PDB entry 2HML | X-ray diffraction, 1.80 A resolution | chains A and B

== Chain A ==
Molecule: Naphthalene 1,2-dioxygenase alpha subunit
From: Pseudomonas sp
Notes: EC 1.14.12.12
Reference sequence: P0A111 (NDOB_PSEU8); residue numbers follow UniProt; this construct covers 1-449
Sequence (449 residues; each row starts with the number of its first residue):
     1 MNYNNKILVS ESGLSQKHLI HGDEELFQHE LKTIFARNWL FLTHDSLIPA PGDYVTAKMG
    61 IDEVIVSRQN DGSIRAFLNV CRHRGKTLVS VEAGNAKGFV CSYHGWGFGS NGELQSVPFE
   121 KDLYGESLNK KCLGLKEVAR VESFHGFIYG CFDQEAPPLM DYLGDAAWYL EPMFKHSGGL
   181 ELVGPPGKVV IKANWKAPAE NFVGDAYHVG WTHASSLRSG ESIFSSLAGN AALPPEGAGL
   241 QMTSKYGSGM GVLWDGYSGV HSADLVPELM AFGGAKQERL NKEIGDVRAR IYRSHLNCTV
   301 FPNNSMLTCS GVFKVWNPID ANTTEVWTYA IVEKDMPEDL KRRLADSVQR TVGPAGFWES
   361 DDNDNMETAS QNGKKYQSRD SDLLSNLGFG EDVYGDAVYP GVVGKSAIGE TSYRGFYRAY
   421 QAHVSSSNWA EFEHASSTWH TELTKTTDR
Unresolved in the structure: 447-449
Sequence notes: engineered mutation Val352 (Phe in P0A111)
Metal / ion sites: 2Fe-2S cluster Fe: Cys81, His83, Cys101, His104; Fe ion: His208, His213, Asp362
Residues lining bound ligands:
  - 2Fe-2S cluster (FES): Cys81, His83, Arg84, Gly85, Lys86, Cys101, Tyr103, His104, Gly105, Trp106
  - phenanthrene (PEY): Asn201, Phe202, Asp205, Ala206, His208, Val209, His213, Leu253, Val260, His295, Asn297, Leu307, Val352, Trp358, Asp362
Curated features (UniProtKB/Swiss-Prot):
  - binding site ([2Fe-2S] cluster): Cys81, His83, Cys101, His104
  - binding site (Fe cation): His208, His213, Asp362
From the paper describing this entry:
  - Fe ion coordination: His208, His213

== Chain B ==
Molecule: Naphthalene 1,2-dioxygenase beta subunit
From: Pseudomonas sp
Notes: EC 1.14.12.12
Reference sequence: P0A113 (NDOC_PSEU8); numbering as in UniProt (aligned over 1-194)
Sequence (194 residues; numbered 1 to 194; the number before each row is that of its first residue):
     1 MMINIQEDKL VSAHDAEEIL RFFNCHDSAL QQEATTLLTQ EAHLLDIQAY RAWLEHCVGS
    61 EVQYQVISRE LRAASERRYK LNEAMNVYNE NFQQLKVRVE HQLDPQNWGN SPKLRFTRFI
   121 TNVQAAMDVN DKELLHIRSN VILHRARRGN QVDVFYAARE DKWKRGEGGV RKLVQRFVDY
   181 PERILQTHNL MVFL
Unresolved in the structure: 1-2

== Interface between chain A and chain B ==
Contacting residue pairs (86; chain A residue first):
  Ser46(A) - Leu81(B)
  Leu47(A) - Tyr79(B)  hydrogen bond (backbone-side chain)
  Leu47(A) - Leu81(B)
  Asp53(A) - Tyr79(B)
  Val91(A) - Leu71(B)
  Val91(A) - Arg72(B)
  Val91(A) - Ala73(B)
  Glu92(A) - Glu70(B)
  Glu92(A) - Leu71(B)  hydrogen bond (backbone-backbone)
  Glu92(A) - Arg183(B)  salt bridge
  Ala93(A) - Glu70(B)
  Ala93(A) - Leu71(B)
  Ala93(A) - Arg72(B)
  Ala93(A) - Tyr79(B)  hydrophobic
  Gly94(A) - Glu76(B)
  Gly94(A) - Tyr79(B)
  Asn95(A) - Glu76(B)  hydrogen bond (backbone-side chain)
  Asn95(A) - Arg77(B)  hydrogen bond (backbone-side chain)
  Asn95(A) - Arg78(B)  hydrogen bond
  Asn95(A) - Tyr79(B)
  Val183(A) - Asn82(B)
  Gly184(A) - Asn82(B)
  Pro185(A) - Glu70(B)
  Pro185(A) - Asn82(B)
  Pro185(A) - Ala84(B)
  Pro185(A) - Met85(B)
  Pro185(A) - Arg183(B)
  Pro186(A) - Arg183(B)  hydrogen bond (backbone-side chain)
  Gly187(A) - Met85(B)
  Lys188(A) - Arg183(B)
  Lys188(A) - Ile184(B)
  Lys188(A) - Leu185(B)  hydrogen bond (backbone-backbone)
  Val189(A) - Leu185(B)
  Val189(A) - His188(B)
  Val189(A) - Asn189(B)
  Val190(A) - Ile184(B)  hydrophobic
  Val190(A) - Leu185(B)  hydrogen bond (backbone-backbone)
  Val190(A) - Gln186(B)
  Val190(A) - His188(B)
  Ile191(A) - His188(B)
  Lys192(A) - His188(B)
  Trp211(A) - Gln106(B)
  Trp211(A) - Trp108(B)  hydrogen bond (backbone-side chain)
  Ala214(A) - Gln106(B)
  Ser215(A) - His101(B)  hydrogen bond
  Ser215(A) - Asp104(B)
  Ser215(A) - Gln106(B)
  Ser215(A) - Asn107(B)
  Ser216(A) - His101(B)  hydrogen bond
  Arg218(A) - Asp104(B)  salt bridge
  Arg218(A) - Gln106(B)  hydrogen bond
  Ser219(A) - Val97(B)
  Ser219(A) - Glu100(B)
  Ser219(A) - His101(B)  hydrogen bond (side chain-backbone)
  Gly229(A) - Gln106(B)
  Asp264(A) - Gln94(B)  hydrogen bond
  Glu325(A) - Ile184(B)
  Asp346(A) - Asn86(B)  hydrogen bond
  Asp346(A) - Asn89(B)  hydrogen bond
  Gln349(A) - Met85(B)
  Gln349(A) - Asn86(B)
  Arg350(A) - Asn89(B)  hydrogen bond (side chain-backbone)
  Arg350(A) - Glu90(B)  salt bridge
  Arg350(A) - Gln94(B)  hydrogen bond
  Arg350(A) - Arg98(B)  hydrogen bond (backbone-side chain)
  Pro354(A) - Met85(B)
  Pro354(A) - Leu185(B)  hydrophobic
  Pro354(A) - Asn189(B)
  Pro354(A) - Leu190(B)  hydrogen bond (backbone-backbone)
  Ala355(A) - Val87(B)  hydrophobic
  Ala355(A) - Tyr88(B)  hydrophobic
  Ala355(A) - Arg98(B)  hydrogen bond (backbone-side chain)
  Ala355(A) - Leu190(B)
  Ala355(A) - Met191(B)
  Gly356(A) - Met191(B)
  Phe357(A) - Val97(B)  hydrophobic
  Phe357(A) - His101(B)
  Phe357(A) - Met191(B)  hydrophobic
  Ser360(A) - His101(B)
  Ser360(A) - Met191(B)
  Asp361(A) - His101(B)  salt bridge
  Asn363(A) - Asn189(B)  hydrogen bond
  Asp364(A) - Gly109(B)
  Asp364(A) - Arg147(B)  salt bridge
  Asp364(A) - Arg148(B)  salt bridge
  Glu367(A) - His188(B)  salt bridge
Other interface residues (no listed pair), chain A (43 interface residues in all): Pro49, Val55, Thr212, Gly220
Other interface residues (no listed pair), chain B (39 interface residues in all): Ser68, Glu83

== Summary ==
43 residues of chain A face 39 of chain B across their interface; the contacts include 22 hydrogen bonds and 7
salt bridges. Among the polar pairs are Glu92(A)-Arg183(B), Arg218(A)-Asp104(B) and Arg350(A)-Glu90(B). Chain
A binds 2Fe-2S cluster and phenanthrene. The paper reports Fe ion coordination by His208(A) and His213(A).
Chain A is Naphthalene 1,2-dioxygenase alpha subunit and chain B is Naphthalene 1,2-dioxygenase beta subunit,
both from Pseudomonas sp; the structure, Crystal Structure of the Naphthalene 1,2-Dioxygenase F352V Mutant
Bound to Phenanthrene, was determined by X-ray diffraction (same publication as 2HMJ, 2HMK, 2HMM, 2HMN and
2HMO).
